Entry 8I87 (electron microscopy, 3.10 A resolution); this record covers chains O and U of the 16 polymer chains in the assembly.

[Chain O]
Molecule: TIR domain-containing protein
From: Maribacter polysiphoniae
Reference sequence: A0A316E683 (A0A316E683_9FLAO); residue numbers follow UniProt; this construct covers 1-452
Sequence (452 residues; each row starts with the number of its first residue):
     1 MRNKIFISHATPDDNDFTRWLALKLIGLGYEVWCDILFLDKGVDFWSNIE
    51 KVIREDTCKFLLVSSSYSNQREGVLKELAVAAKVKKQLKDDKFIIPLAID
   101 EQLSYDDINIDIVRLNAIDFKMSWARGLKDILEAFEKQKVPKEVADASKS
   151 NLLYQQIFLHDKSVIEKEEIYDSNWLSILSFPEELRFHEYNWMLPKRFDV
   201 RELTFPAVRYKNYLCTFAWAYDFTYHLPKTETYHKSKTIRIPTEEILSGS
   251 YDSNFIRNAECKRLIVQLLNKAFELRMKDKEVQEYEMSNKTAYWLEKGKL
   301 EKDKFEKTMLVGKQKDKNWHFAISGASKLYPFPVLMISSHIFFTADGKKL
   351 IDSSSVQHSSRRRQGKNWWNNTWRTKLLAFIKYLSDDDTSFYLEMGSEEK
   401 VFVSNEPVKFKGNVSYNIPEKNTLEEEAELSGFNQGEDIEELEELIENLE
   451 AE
Unresolved in the structure: 1-2, 396-397, 419-452
What the authors report for this chain:
  - mutagenesis - T11A, G42R, D44A, F45A, W46A, R54A, Y105A, I110G/V113G, D111A, R114Q, Y154A: decreased catalytic activity
  - catalytic residues: Glu77 (proposed by the authors, not directly observed)

[Chain U]
Molecule: 19-nt DNA strand
From: Maribacter polysiphoniae
Sequence (19 nucleotides; numbered 1 to 19; the number before each row is that of its first residue):
     1 TATACAACCTACTACCTCA
Unresolved in the structure: 1, 19

[Chain O / chain U interface]
Contacting residue pairs - 18 pairs, chain O then chain U:
  Arg201(O) - DA4(U)  phosphate contact
  Arg201(O) - DC5(U)  salt bridge to the phosphate
  Arg263(O) - DC5(U)  hydrogen bond to the base
  Arg263(O) - DA6(U)  sugar contact
  Val266(O) - DA6(U)  phosphate contact
  Val266(O) - DA7(U)  phosphate contact
  Gln267(O) - DC5(U)  hydrogen bond to the sugar
  Gln267(O) - DA6(U)  sugar contact
  Asn270(O) - DA6(U)  hydrogen bond to the phosphate
  Lys328(O) - DA7(U)  salt bridge to the phosphate
  His358(O) - DA14(U)  hydrogen bond to the base
  Ser359(O) - DC15(U)  sugar contact
  Arg362(O) - DA14(U)  base contact
  Arg362(O) - DC15(U)  base contact
  Arg362(O) - DC16(U)  sugar contact
  Arg363(O) - DC16(U)  phosphate contact
  Lys366(O) - DC16(U)  salt bridge to the phosphate
  Lys366(O) - DT17(U)  phosphate contact

[Overview]
11 residues of chain O face 8 of chain U across their interface; the contacts include 4 hydrogen bonds and 3
salt bridges. Polar pairs include Arg263(O)-DC5(U), His358(O)-DA14(U) and Gln267(O)-DC5(U). From the paper:
the catalytic residue Glu77(O); T11A, G42R and D44A of chain O, among others, reduce catalytic activity; 11
substitutions were tested in all.
Here chain O is TIR domain-containing protein and chain U is a 19-nt DNA strand, both from Maribacter
polysiphoniae. Entry 8I87 (Cryo-EM structure of TIR-APAZ/Ago-gRNA-DNA complex) was determined by electron
microscopy (same publication as 8I88).
